Entry 1X2R (X-ray diffraction, 1.70 A resolution); this record covers chains A and B.

[Chain A]
Protein: Kelch-like ECH-associated protein 1
Source organism: Mus musculus
Notes: fragment: keap1-dc, residues 309-624
UniProtKB: Q9Z2X8 (KEAP1_MOUSE); residue numbers follow UniProt; this construct covers 309-624
Amino-acid sequence (316 residues; numbered 309 to 624; the number before each row is that of its first residue):
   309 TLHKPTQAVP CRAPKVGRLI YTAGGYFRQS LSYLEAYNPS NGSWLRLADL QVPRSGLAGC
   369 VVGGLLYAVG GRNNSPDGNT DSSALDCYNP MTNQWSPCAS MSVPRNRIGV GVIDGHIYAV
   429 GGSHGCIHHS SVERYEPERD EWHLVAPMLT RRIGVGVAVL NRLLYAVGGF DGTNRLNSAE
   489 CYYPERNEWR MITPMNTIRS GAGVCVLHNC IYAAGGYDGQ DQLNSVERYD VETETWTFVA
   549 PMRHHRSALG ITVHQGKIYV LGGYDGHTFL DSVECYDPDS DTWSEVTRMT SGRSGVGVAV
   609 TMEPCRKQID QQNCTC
Unresolved in the structure: 309-323, 614-624
Swiss-Prot annotation at these positions:
  - site: C434 (Sensor for electrophilic agents)
  - modified residue: C319 (S-(2-succinyl)cysteine), C434 (S-cGMP-cysteine), C613 (S-(2-succinyl)cysteine)

[Chain B]
Protein: Nuclear factor erythroid 2 related factor 2
Notes: fragment: Nrf2/Neh2 peptide, residues 76-84
UniProtKB: Q60795 (NF2L2_MOUSE); residue numbers follow UniProt; this construct covers 76-84
Amino-acid sequence (9 residues; numbered 76 to 84; the number before each row is that of its first residue):
    76 LDEETGEFL
Swiss-Prot annotation at these positions:
  - motif: E79 to E82 (ETGE motif)

[Interface between chain A and chain B]
Contacting residue pairs (27):
  Y334(A) - E82(B)
  Y334(A) - F83(B)  hydrogen bond (side chain-backbone)
  S363(A) - E82(B)  hydrogen bond
  R380(A) - E82(B)  salt bridge
  N382(A) - E82(B)  hydrogen bond
  N382(A) - F83(B)
  N387(A) - L84(B)
  R415(A) - E79(B)  salt bridge
  R415(A) - T80(B)
  R483(A) - E79(B)  salt bridge
  S508(A) - E79(B)  hydrogen bond
  G509(A) - E79(B)
  Y525(A) - E78(B)
  Y525(A) - E79(B)
  Q530(A) - E78(B)  hydrogen bond (side chain-backbone)
  S555(A) - E78(B)
  S555(A) - E79(B)  hydrogen bond (side chain-backbone)
  A556(A) - E79(B)
  A556(A) - T80(B)
  Y572(A) - L76(B)
  Y572(A) - E78(B)
  Y572(A) - T80(B)
  Y572(A) - G81(B)
  G574(A) - E78(B)
  F577(A) - T80(B)
  F577(A) - G81(B)
  S602(A) - T80(B)  hydrogen bond (side chain-backbone)
Interface residues without a listed pair, chain A (18 interface residues in all): R336
Interface residues without a listed pair, chain B (9 interface residues in all): D77

[Overview]
18 residues of chain A face 9 of chain B across their interface, with 7 hydrogen bonds and 3 salt bridges.
Polar contacts include R380(A)-E82(B), R415(A)-E79(B) and R483(A)-E79(B).
Here chain A is Kelch-like ECH-associated protein 1 (Mus musculus) and chain B is Nuclear factor erythroid 2
related factor 2. Entry 1X2R (Structural basis for the defects of human lung cancer somatic mutations in the
repression activity of ...) was determined by X-ray diffraction, deposited together with 1X2J.
